PDB entry 5EQU | X-ray diffraction, 2.20 A resolution | chain A

Chain A:
Molecule: SnoN
Organism: Streptomyces nogalater
UniProtKB: chimeric construct of Q9RN67, Q9EYI0: residues 2-190 from Q9RN67 (Q9RN67_STRNO) positions 2-190 (same numbers); residues 191-293 from Q9EYI0 positions 2-104 (UniProt number = residue number - 189)
Amino-acid sequence (305 residues; each row starts with the number of its first residue; numbers below 1 keep their minus sign (Met-11 is residue -11)):
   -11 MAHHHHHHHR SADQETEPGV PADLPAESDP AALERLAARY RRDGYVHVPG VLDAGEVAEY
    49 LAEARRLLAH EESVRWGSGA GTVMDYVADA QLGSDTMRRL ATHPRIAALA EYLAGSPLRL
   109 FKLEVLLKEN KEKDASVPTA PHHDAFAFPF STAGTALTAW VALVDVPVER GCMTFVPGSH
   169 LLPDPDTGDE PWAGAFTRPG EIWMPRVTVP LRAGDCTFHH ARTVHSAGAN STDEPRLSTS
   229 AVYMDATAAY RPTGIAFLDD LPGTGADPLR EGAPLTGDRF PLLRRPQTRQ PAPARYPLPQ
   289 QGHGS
Unresolved in the structure: -11 to 16, 273-293
Sequence notes: initiating methionine (-11); expression tag (-10 to 1)
Metal / ion sites: Fe ion: His130, Asp132, His213 (together with 2-oxoglutaric acid)
Small-molecule neighbours:
  - Nogalamycin RO (5R6): Trp64, Gly65, Ser66, Met72, Tyr74, Lys110, Glu112, Leu114, Ala128, His130, Asp132, Ala135, Phe136, Glu178, Trp180, Phe245, Leu246
  - 2-oxoglutaric acid (AKG): Met72, Leu114, Lys116, Thr127, His130, Asp132, Thr146, Trp148, Met161, His207, His213, Ala215, Arg224, Ser228

In short:
Ligands of chain A: 2-oxoglutaric acid and Nogalamycin RO. His130, Asp132 and His213 form the Fe ion site.
Chain A is SnoN (Streptomyces nogalater); the structure, Crystal structure of the epimerase SnoN in complex
with Fe3+, alpha ketoglutarate and nogalamycin RO, was determined by X-ray diffraction (same publication as
5EP9, 5EPA and 5ERL).
